PDB entry 2NVT | X-ray diffraction, 3.36 A resolution | chains T and A of the 13 polymer chains in the assembly

== Chain T ==
Molecule: 21-nt DNA strand
Sequence (21 nucleotides; each row starts with the number of its first residue):
     8 CAAGTACTTACGCCTGGTCTT

== Chain A ==
Name: DNA-directed RNA polymerase II largest subunit
Organism: Saccharomyces cerevisiae
Notes: EC 2.7.7.6
Reference sequence: P04050 (RPB1_YEAST); residues 1-1733 here = UniProt positions 1-1733
Sequence (1733 residues; each row starts with the number of its first residue):
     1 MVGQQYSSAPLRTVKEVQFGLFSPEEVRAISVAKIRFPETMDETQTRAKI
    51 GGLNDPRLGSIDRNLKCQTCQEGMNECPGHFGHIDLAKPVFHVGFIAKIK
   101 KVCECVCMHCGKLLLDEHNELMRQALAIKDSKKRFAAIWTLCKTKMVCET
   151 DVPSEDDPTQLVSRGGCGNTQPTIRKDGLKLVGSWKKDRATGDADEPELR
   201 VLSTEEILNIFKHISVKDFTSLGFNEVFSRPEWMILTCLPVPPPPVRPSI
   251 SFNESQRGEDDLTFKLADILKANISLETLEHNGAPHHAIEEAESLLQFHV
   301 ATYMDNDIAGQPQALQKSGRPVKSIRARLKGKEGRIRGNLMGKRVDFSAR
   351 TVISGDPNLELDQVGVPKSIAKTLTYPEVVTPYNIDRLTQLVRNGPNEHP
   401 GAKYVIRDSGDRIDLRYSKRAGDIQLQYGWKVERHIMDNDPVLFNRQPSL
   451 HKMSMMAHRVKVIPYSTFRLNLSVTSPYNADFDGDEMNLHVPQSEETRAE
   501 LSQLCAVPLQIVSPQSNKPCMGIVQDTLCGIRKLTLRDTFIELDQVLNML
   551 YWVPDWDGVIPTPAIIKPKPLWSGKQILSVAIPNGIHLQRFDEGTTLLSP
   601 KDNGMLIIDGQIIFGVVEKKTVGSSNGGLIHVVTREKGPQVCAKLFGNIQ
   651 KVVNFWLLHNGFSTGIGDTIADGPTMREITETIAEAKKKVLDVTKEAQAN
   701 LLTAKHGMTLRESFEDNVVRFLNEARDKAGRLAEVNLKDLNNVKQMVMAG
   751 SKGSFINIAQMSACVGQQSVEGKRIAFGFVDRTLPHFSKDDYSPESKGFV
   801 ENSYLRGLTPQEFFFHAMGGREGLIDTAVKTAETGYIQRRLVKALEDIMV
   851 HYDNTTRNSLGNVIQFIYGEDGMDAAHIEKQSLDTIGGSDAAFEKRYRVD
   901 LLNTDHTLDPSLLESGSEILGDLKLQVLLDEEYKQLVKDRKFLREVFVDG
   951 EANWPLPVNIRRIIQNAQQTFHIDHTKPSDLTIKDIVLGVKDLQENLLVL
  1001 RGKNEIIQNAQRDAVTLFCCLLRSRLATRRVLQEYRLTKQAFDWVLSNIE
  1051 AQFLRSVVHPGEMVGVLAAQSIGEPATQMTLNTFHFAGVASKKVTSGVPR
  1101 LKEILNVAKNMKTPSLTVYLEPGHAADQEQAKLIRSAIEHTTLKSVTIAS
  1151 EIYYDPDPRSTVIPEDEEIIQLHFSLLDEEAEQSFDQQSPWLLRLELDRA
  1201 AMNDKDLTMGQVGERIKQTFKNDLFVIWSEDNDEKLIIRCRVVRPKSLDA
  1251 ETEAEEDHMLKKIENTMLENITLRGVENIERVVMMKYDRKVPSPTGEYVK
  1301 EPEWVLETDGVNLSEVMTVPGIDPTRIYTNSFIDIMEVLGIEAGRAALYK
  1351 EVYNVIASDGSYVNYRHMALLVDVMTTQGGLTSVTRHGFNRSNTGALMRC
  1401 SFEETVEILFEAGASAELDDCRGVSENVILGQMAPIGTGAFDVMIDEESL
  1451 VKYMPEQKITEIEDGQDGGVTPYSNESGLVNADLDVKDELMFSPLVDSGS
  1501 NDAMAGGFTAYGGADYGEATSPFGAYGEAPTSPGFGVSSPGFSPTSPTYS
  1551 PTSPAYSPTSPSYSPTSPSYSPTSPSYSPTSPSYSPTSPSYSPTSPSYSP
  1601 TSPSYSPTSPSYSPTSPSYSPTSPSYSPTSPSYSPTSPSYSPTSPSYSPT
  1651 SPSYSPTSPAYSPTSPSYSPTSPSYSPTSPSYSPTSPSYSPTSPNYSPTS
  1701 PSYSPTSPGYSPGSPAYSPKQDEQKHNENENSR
Not modelled in the structure: 1-2, 155-160, 187-198, 1177-1186, 1244-1253, 1452-1733
Metal / ion sites: Zn2+ site 1: Cys67, Cys70, Cys77; Zn2+ site 2: Cys107, Cys110, Cys148, Cys167; Mg2+ site 1: Asp481, Asp483 (shared with 1 residue of chain R); Mg2+ site 2 near Asp481 (its only coordinating residue here)
Ligand contacts: phosphomethylphosphonic acid guanylate ester (G2P): Arg446, Pro448, Asn479, Asp481, Asp483
Curated features (UniProtKB/Swiss-Prot):
  - region: Pro248 to Asp260 (Lid loop), Asn306 to Lys323 (Rudder loop), Pro810 to Glu822 (Bridging helix)
  - binding site (Zn(2+)): Cys67, Cys70, Cys77, His80, Cys107, Cys110, Cys148, Cys167
  - binding site (Mg(2+)): Asp481, Asp483, Asp485
  - modified residue: Thr1471 (Phosphothreonine)
  - cross-link (Glycyl lysine isopeptide (Lys-Gly)): Lys695 (interchain with G-Cter in ubiquitin), Lys1246 (interchain with G-Cter in ubiquitin), Lys1350 (interchain with G-Cter in ubiquitin)
  - natural variant: Ser1653 to Pro1659 (deletion: In strain: A364A)
  - mutagenesis: Lys1246 (K1246R: Impairs ubiquitination during transcription stress)
From the paper describing this entry:
  - catalytic residues: His1085 (proposed by the authors, not directly observed)
  - mutagenesis - R446A: abolished growth

== Chain T / chain A interface ==
Contacting residue pairs - 22 pairs, chain T then chain A:
  DT15(T) - Arg1386(A)  base contact
  DT15(T) - Glu1404(A)  sugar contact
  DT15(T) - Glu1407(A)  sugar contact
  DT16(T) - Lys330(A)  phosphate contact
  DT16(T) - Tyr836(A)  sugar contact
  DT16(T) - Arg1386(A)  hydrogen bond to the base
  DT16(T) - Glu1403(A)  phosphate contact
  DT16(T) - Glu1404(A)  phosphate contact
  DA17(T) - Arg337(A)  salt bridge to the phosphate
  DA17(T) - Tyr836(A)  sugar contact
  DC18(T) - Thr831(A)  base contact
  DC18(T) - Ala832(A)  sugar contact
  DC18(T) - Gly835(A)  sugar contact
  DG19(T) - Lys332(A)  salt bridge to the phosphate
  DG19(T) - Arg337(A)  salt bridge to the phosphate
  DG19(T) - Gln447(A)  base contact
  DG19(T) - Pro448(A)  base contact
  DC20(T) - Gln447(A)  sugar contact
  DC21(T) - Arg350(A)  sugar contact
  DT28(T) - Phe252(A)  stacking on the base
  DT28(T) - Lys317(A)  phosphate contact
  DT28(T) - Ser318(A)  sugar contact
Interface residues without a listed pair, chain A (18 interface residues in all): His1387

== Summary ==
8 residues of chain T face 18 of chain A across their interface; the contacts include 1 hydrogen bond, 3 salt
bridges and 1 aromatic stacking contact. Polar pairs include DT16(T)-Arg1386(A), DA17(T)-Arg337(A) and
DG19(T)-Lys332(A). Bound to chain A: phosphomethylphosphonic acid guanylate ester. The paper reports the
catalytic residue His1085(A); R446A of chain A abolishes growth.
Here chain T is a 21-nt DNA strand and chain A is DNA-directed RNA polymerase II largest subunit
(Saccharomyces cerevisiae). Entry 2NVT (RNA Polymerase II Elongation Complex in 150 mM Mg+2 with GMPCPP) was
determined by X-ray diffraction, deposited together with 2E2H, 2E2I, 2E2J, 2NVQ, 2NVX, 2NVY, 2NVZ and 2YU9.
